3K3N - chain A; structure by X-ray diffraction, 2.40 A resolution.

[Chain A]
Protein: PHD finger protein 8
From: Homo sapiens
Notes: EC 1.14.11.-; fragment: residues in UNP 86-447
Reference sequence: Q5JPR9 (Q5JPR9_HUMAN); residue numbers follow UniProt; this construct covers 86-447
Chain sequence (371 residues; numbered 85 to 455; the number before each row is that of its first residue):
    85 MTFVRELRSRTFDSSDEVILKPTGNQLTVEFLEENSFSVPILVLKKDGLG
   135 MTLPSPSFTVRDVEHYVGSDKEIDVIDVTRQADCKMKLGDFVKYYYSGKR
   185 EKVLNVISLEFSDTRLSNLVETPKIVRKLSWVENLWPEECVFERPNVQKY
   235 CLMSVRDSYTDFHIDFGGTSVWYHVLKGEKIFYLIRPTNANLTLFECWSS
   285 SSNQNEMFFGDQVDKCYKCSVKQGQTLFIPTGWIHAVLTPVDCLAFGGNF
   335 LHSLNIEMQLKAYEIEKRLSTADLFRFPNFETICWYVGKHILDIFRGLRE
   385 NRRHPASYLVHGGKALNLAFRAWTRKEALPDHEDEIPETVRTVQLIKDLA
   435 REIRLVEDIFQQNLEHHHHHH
Unresolved in the structure: 85-91, 154, 355-358, 446-455
Differences from the reference sequence: expression tag (85, 448-455)
Bound ions: Fe2+: H247, D249, H319
From the paper describing this entry:
  - Fe2+ coordination: H247, H319
  - contacts within the chain: F246-F279 (hydrophobic contact)
  - disease-associated variants - F279S: abolished catalytic activity

[In short]
H247, D249 and H319 form the Fe2+ site. The paper reports that F279S abolishes catalytic activity; Fe2+
coordination by H247 and H319.
Chain A is PHD finger protein 8 (Homo sapiens); the structure, Crystal structure of the catalytic core domain
of human PHF8, was determined by X-ray diffraction together with 3K3O from the same study.
